Entry 4NBW (X-ray diffraction, 2.00 A resolution); this record covers chains A and C of the 4 polymer chains in the assembly.

Chain A (and C):
Molecule: Short-chain dehydrogenase/reductase SDR
From: Plesiocystis pacifica SIR-1
Notes: chain C of this document is another copy of the same molecule, construct and numbering; everything in this record applies to it too
UniProt: A6G411 (A6G411_9DELT); residues 8-264 here correspond to UniProt positions 1-257 (UniProt number = residue number - 7)
Amino-acid sequence (257 residues; numbered 8 to 264; the number before each row is that of its first residue):
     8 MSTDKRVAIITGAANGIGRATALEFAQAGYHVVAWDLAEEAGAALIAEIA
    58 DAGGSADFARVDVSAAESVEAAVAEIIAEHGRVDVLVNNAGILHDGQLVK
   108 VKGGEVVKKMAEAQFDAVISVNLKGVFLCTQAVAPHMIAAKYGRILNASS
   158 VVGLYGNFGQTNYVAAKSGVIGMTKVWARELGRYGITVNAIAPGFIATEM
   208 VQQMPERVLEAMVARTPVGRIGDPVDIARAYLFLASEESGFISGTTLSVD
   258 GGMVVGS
Disordered / not traced: 8-11
Reported in the primary citation:
  - specificity-determining residues: Ala21, Asn22, Leu44

Chain A / chain C interface:
Pairs across the interface - 92 pairs, chain A then chain C:
  Ala73(A) - Glu119(C)
  Glu77(A) - Lys116(C)  salt bridge
  Gln104(A) - Glu187(C)
  Gln104(A) - Arg190(C)
  Leu105(A) - Phe134(C)  hydrophobic
  Leu105(A) - Thr137(C)
  Leu105(A) - Gln138(C)  hydrogen bond (backbone-side chain)
  Leu105(A) - Trp184(C)
  Leu105(A) - Glu187(C)  hydrogen bond (backbone-side chain)
  Val106(A) - Gln138(C)
  Val106(A) - Pro142(C)  hydrophobic
  Val106(A) - Ile145(C)  hydrophobic
  Val108(A) - Ile145(C)  hydrophobic
  Val113(A) - Pro142(C)  hydrophobic
  Lys116(A) - Glu77(C)  salt bridge
  Lys116(A) - Gln138(C)
  Met117(A) - Phe134(C)
  Met117(A) - Gln138(C)  hydrogen bond (backbone-side chain)
  Glu119(A) - Ala73(C)
  Glu119(A) - Lys131(C)  salt bridge
  Phe122(A) - Phe134(C)  hydrophobic
  Asp123(A) - Lys131(C)  salt bridge
  Ile126(A) - Leu130(C)  hydrophobic
  Leu130(A) - Ile126(C)  hydrophobic
  Lys131(A) - Glu119(C)  salt bridge
  Lys131(A) - Asp123(C)  salt bridge
  Phe134(A) - Leu105(C)  hydrophobic
  Phe134(A) - Met117(C)
  Phe134(A) - Phe122(C)  hydrophobic
  Thr137(A) - Leu105(C)
  Gln138(A) - Leu105(C)  hydrogen bond (side chain-backbone)
  Gln138(A) - Val106(C)
  Gln138(A) - Lys116(C)
  Gln138(A) - Met117(C)  hydrogen bond (side chain-backbone)
  Ala141(A) - Val106(C)  hydrophobic
  Pro142(A) - Val113(C)  hydrophobic
  Ile145(A) - Val106(C)  hydrophobic
  Ile145(A) - Val108(C)  hydrophobic
  Leu161(A) - Lys182(C)  hydrogen bond (backbone-side chain)
  Tyr162(A) - Lys182(C)
  Tyr162(A) - Arg186(C)  hydrogen bond (backbone-side chain)
  Gly163(A) - Lys182(C)
  Gly163(A) - Arg186(C)  hydrogen bond (backbone-side chain)
  Asn164(A) - Val183(C)
  Asn164(A) - Arg186(C)
  Phe165(A) - Arg186(C)
  Phe165(A) - Glu187(C)
  Phe165(A) - Arg190(C)
  Gly166(A) - Glu187(C)  hydrogen bond (backbone-side chain)
  Gln167(A) - Val183(C)
  Thr168(A) - Phe134(C)
  Thr168(A) - Met180(C)
  Thr168(A) - Val183(C)
  Thr168(A) - Trp184(C)  hydrogen bond
  Val171(A) - Gly179(C)
  Val171(A) - Val183(C)  hydrophobic
  Ala172(A) - Gly176(C)
  Ala172(A) - Met180(C)  hydrophobic
  Ser175(A) - Ser175(C)  hydrogen bond (backbone-side chain)
  Ser175(A) - Gly176(C)
  Ser175(A) - Gly179(C)
  Gly176(A) - Ala172(C)
  Gly176(A) - Ser175(C)
  Gly179(A) - Val171(C)
  Gly179(A) - Ser175(C)
  Met180(A) - Phe122(C)  hydrophobic
  Met180(A) - Thr168(C)
  Met180(A) - Ala172(C)  hydrophobic
  Lys182(A) - Leu161(C)  hydrogen bond (side chain-backbone)
  Lys182(A) - Tyr162(C)
  Lys182(A) - Gly163(C)
  Val183(A) - Asn164(C)
  Val183(A) - Gln167(C)
  Val183(A) - Thr168(C)
  Val183(A) - Val171(C)  hydrophobic
  Trp184(A) - Leu105(C)
  Trp184(A) - Thr168(C)  hydrogen bond
  Arg186(A) - Tyr162(C)  hydrogen bond (side chain-backbone)
  Arg186(A) - Gly163(C)  hydrogen bond (side chain-backbone)
  Arg186(A) - Asn164(C)
  Arg186(A) - Phe165(C)
  Arg186(A) - Val262(C)  hydrogen bond (side chain-backbone)
  Arg186(A) - Gly263(C)  hydrogen bond (side chain-backbone)
  Arg186(A) - Ser264(C)
  Glu187(A) - Gln104(C)
  Glu187(A) - Leu105(C)  hydrogen bond (side chain-backbone)
  Glu187(A) - Phe165(C)
  Glu187(A) - Gly166(C)  hydrogen bond (side chain-backbone)
  Arg190(A) - Phe165(C)
  Val262(A) - Arg186(C)  hydrogen bond (backbone-side chain)
  Gly263(A) - Arg186(C)  hydrogen bond (backbone-side chain)
  Ser264(A) - Arg186(C)
Other interface residues (no listed pair), chain A (46 interface residues in all): Gly103, Leu135
Other interface residues (no listed pair), chain C (46 interface residues in all): Gly103, Leu135, Ala141

In short:
Chain A and chain C each contribute 46 residues to their interface; the contacts include 21 hydrogen bonds and
6 salt bridges. Polar contacts include Glu77(A)-Lys116(C), Glu119(A)-Lys131(C) and Asp123(A)-Lys131(C). From
the paper: specificity determinants Ala21(A), Asn22(A) and Leu44(A).
Both chains are Short-chain dehydrogenase/reductase SDR (Plesiocystis pacifica SIR-1). Entry 4NBW (Crystal
structure of FabG from Plesiocystis pacifica) was determined by X-ray diffraction (same publication as 4NBT
and 4NBU).
